Entry 6TLZ (X-ray diffraction, 3.10 A resolution); this record covers chain A.

Chain A:
Name: Mgp-operon protein 3
Source organism: Mycoplasma pneumoniae M129
Reference sequence: Q50341 (MGP3_MYCPN); residues 23-998 here = UniProt positions 23-998
Chain sequence (976 residues; numbered 23 to 998; the number before each row is that of its first residue):
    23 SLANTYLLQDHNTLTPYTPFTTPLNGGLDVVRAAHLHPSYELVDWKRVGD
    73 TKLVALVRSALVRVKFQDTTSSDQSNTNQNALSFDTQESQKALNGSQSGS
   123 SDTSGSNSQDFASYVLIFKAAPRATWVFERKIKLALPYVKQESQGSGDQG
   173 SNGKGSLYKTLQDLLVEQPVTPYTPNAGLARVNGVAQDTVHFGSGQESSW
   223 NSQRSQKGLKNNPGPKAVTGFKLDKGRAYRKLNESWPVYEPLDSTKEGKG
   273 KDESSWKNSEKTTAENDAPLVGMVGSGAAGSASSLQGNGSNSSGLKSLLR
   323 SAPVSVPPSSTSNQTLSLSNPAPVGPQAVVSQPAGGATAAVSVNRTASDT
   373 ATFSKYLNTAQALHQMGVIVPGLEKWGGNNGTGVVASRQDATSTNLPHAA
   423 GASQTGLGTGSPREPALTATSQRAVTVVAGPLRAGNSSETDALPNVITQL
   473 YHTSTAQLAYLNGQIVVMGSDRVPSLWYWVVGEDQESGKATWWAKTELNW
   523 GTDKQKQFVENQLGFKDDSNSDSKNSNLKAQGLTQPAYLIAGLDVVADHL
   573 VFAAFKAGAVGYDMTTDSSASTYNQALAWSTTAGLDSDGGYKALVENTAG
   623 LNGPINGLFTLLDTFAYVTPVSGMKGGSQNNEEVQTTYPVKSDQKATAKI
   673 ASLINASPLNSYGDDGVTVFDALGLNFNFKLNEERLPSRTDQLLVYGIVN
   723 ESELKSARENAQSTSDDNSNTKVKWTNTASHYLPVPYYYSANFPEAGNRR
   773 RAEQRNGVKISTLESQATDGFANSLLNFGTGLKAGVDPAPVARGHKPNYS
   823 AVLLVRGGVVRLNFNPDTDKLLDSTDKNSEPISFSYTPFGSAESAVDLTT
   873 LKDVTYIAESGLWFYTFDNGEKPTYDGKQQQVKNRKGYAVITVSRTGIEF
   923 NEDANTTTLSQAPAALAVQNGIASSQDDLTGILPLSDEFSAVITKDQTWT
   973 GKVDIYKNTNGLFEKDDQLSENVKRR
Not modelled in the structure: 122-131, 166-175, 295-372, 399-461, 768-777, 997-998
Reported in the primary citation:
  - binding site for N-acetyl-alpha-neuraminic acid: L630, F631, T632

Overview:
The paper reports a binding site for N-acetyl-alpha-neuraminic acid at L630, F631 and T632.
Chain A is Mgp-operon protein 3 (Mycoplasma pneumoniae M129); the structure, N-Domain P40/P90 Mycoplasma
pneumoniae complexed with 3'SL, was determined by X-ray diffraction (same publication as 6RC9, 6RJ1, 6TM0 and
7BWM).
